PDB entry 8H0I | electron microscopy, 2.80 A resolution | chains E and I of the 12 polymer chains in the assembly

Chain E (and I):
Molecule: Viral infectivity factor
Source organism: Human immunodeficiency virus 1
Notes: chain I of this document is another copy of the same molecule, construct and numbering; everything in this record applies to it too
Chain sequence (152 residues; each row starts with the number of its first residue; note: 38 numbers in that range are skipped by the numbering (no residue carries them; nothing is unmodelled there); numbers below 1 keep their minus sign (Met-13 is residue -13)):
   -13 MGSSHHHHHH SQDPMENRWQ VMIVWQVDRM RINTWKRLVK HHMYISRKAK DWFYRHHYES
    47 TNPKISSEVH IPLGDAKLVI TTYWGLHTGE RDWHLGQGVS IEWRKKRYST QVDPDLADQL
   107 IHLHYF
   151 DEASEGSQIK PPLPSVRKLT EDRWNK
Disordered / not traced: -13 to 0, 151-160
Reported in the primary citation:
  - binding site for the 20-nt RNA strand: Arg15, Arg17, Thr20, Arg23, Leu24, Lys26, Tyr30, His43, Tyr44, Trp79, Leu81, Gln83, Pro162 to Lys168
  - binding site for the 20-nt RNA strand: His42
  - higher-order assembly contacts with a neighbouring APOBEC3G: Glu76 to Trp79

Interface between chain E and chain I:
Contacting residue pairs - 4 pairs, chain E then chain I:
  Asp78(E) - Lys176(I)
  Trp174(E) - Trp174(I)  hydrogen bond (backbone-side chain)
  Asn175(E) - Asn175(I)
  Lys176(E) - Asp78(I)
Interface residues without a listed pair, chain E (6 interface residues in all): Arg77, Arg173
Interface residues without a listed pair, chain I (6 interface residues in all): Arg77, Arg173

In short:
Chain E and chain I each contribute 6 residues to their interface, with 1 hydrogen bond. The hydrogen-bonded
pair is Trp174(E)-Trp174(I). The paper reports a binding site for the 20-nt RNA strand at Arg15(E), Arg17(E)
and Thr20(E) among others; higher-order assembly contacts with a neighbouring APOBEC3G through Glu76(E).
Chain E and chain I are both Viral infectivity factor (Human immunodeficiency virus 1); the structure, Cryo-EM
structure of APOBEC3G-Vif complex, was determined by electron microscopy (same publication as 8J62).
